3VTH - chain A; structure by X-ray diffraction, 2.00 A resolution.

== Chain A ==
Name: Hydrogenase maturation factor
Organism: Thermoanaerobacter tengcongensis
Notes: EC 2.1.3.-
Reference sequence: Q8RDB0 (Q8RDB0_THETN); residues 1-751 here = UniProt positions 1-751
Sequence (761 residues; row label = number of the first residue in the row):
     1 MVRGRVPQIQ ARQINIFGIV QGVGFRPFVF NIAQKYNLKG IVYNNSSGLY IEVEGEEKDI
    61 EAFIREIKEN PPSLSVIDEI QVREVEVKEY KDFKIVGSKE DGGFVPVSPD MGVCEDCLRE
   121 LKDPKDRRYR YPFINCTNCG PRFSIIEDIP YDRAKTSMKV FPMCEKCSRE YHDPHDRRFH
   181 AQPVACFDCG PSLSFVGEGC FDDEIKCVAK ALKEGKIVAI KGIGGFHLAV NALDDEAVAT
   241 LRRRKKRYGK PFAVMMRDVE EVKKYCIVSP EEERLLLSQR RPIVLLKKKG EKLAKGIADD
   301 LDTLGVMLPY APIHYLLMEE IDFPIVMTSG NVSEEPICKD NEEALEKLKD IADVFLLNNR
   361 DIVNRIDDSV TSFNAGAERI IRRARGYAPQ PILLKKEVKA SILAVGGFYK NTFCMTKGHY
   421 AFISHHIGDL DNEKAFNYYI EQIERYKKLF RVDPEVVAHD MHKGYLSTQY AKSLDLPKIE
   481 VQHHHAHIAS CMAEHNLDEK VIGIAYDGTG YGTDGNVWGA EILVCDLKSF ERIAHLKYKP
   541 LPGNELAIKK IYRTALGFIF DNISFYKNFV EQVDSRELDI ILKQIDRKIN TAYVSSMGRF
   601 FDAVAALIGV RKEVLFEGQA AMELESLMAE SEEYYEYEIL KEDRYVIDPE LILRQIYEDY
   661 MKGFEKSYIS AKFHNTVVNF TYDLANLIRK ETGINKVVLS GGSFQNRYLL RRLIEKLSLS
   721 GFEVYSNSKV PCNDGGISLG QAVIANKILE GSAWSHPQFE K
Disordered / not traced: 1-2, 756-761
Differences from the reference sequence: expression tag (752-761)
Cystine bridges: C200-C207
Metal / ion sites: Zn2+ site 1: C114, C117, C136, C139; Zn2+ site 2: C164, C167, C186, C189; Mg2+: S329 (together with AMP-CPP); Fe ion: H483, H487, D507, D734 (together with phosphomethylphosphonic acid adenosyl ester)
Ligand contacts:
  - phosphomethylphosphonic acid adenosyl ester (AP2): Y409, K410, H483, H487, D507, G508, T509, G598, R599, F601, E617, G618, A621, M622, E625, G701, G702, S703, Q705, N706, N733, D734
  - AMP-CPP (APC; diphosphomethylphosphonic acid adenosyl ester): K245, R247, K250, P251, F252, A253, L285, L301, T303, L304, G305, T328, S329, N331, S333, E334, E335, V370, R382, M622

== Summary ==
Chain A binds AMP-CPP and phosphomethylphosphonic acid adenosyl ester. The Zn2+ site 1 is built by C114, C117,
C136 and C139. C164, C167, C186 and C189 coordinate Zn2+ site 2.
Chain A is Hydrogenase maturation factor (Thermoanaerobacter tengcongensis); the structure, Crystal structure
of full-length HypF in the phosphate- and nucleotide-bound form, was determined by X-ray diffraction together
with 3VTI from the same study.
